Entry 7PAI (electron microscopy, 6.70 A resolution (low resolution: residue-level contacts below are approximate; hydrogen-bond / salt-bridge calls are withheld)); this record covers chains m and 3 of the 53 polymer chains in the assembly.

Chain m:
Molecule: 50S ribosomal protein L17
From: Mycoplasma pneumoniae M129
UniProtKB: Q59547 (RL17_MYCPN); residues 1-124 here = UniProt positions 1-124
Chain sequence (124 residues; each row starts with the number of its first residue):
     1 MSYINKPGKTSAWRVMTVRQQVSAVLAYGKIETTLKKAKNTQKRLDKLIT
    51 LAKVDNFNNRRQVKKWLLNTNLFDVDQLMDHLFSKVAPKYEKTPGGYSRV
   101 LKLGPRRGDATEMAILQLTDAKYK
Unresolved in the structure: 1, 121-124

Chain 3:
Molecule: 23S ribosomal RNA
From: Mycoplasma pneumoniae M129
Sequence (2907 nucleotides; numbered 1 to 2907; the number before each row is that of its first residue):
     1 UACAAUAAGUUACUAAGGGCUUAUGGUGGAUGCCUUGGCACUAAUAGGCG
    51 AUGAAGGACGUGUUAACCUGCGAUAAGCUUCGGGUAGGUGGUAAGAACCU
   101 CAGAUCCGGAGAUUUCCGAAUGGAGCAAUCCGGUAGUUGGAAACAGCUAU
   151 CAUUAAUUGAUGAAUAAAUAGUCAAUUAAAGCAAUACGUGGUGAAGUGAA
   201 ACAUCUCAGUAGCCACAGGAAAAGAAAACGAAUGUGAUUCCGUGUGUAGU
   251 GGCGAGCGAAAGCGGAACAGGCCAAACUUAUCAUUAGAUAGGGGUUGUAG
   301 GGCUUGCAAUGUGGACUUGAAAACGAUAGAAGAAGCUGUUGGAAAGCAGC
   351 GCGCAAAAGGGUGAUAGCCCCGUAUUUGAAAUUGUUUUCAUACCUAGCGA
   401 GAUCCCUGAGUAGCUCGGAAAACGUUAUUUUGAGUGAAUCUGCCCAGACC
   451 AUUGGGUAAGCCUAAAUACUAAUUAGUGACCGAUAGCGAAACAGUACCGU
   501 GAGGGAAAGGUGAAAAGAACCCAGAGAUGGGAGUGAAAUAGAUUCUGAAA
   551 CCAUAUGCCUACAACGUGUCAGAGCACAUUAAUGUGUGAUGGCGUGCGUU
   601 UUGAAGUAUGAGCCGGCGAGUUAUGAUAGCAAGCGUUAGUUAACCAGGAG
   651 AUGGGGAGCUGUAGCGAAAGCGAGUUUUAAAAGAGCGUUUGUUUGUUAUU
   701 AUAGACCCGAAACGGGUUGAGCUAGUCAUGAGCAGGUUGAAGGUUGAGUA
   751 ACAUCAACUGGAGGACCGAACCGACUCUCGUUGAAACGAUAGCGGAUGAC
   801 UUGUGAUUAGGGGUGAAAUUCCAAUCGAAAUCCGUGAUAGCUGGUUCUCG
   851 UCGAAAUAGCUUUAAGGCUAGCGUGAGAUCACAAAUAAGUGGAGGUAAAG
   901 CUACUGAAUGUAUGAUGGCGCCACCUAGGCGUACUGAAUACAAUUAAACU
   951 CUGAAUGCCAUUUAUUUUAUUCUCGCAGUCAGACAGUGGGGGAUAAGCUU
  1001 CAUUGUCAAGAGGGGAAGAGCCCAGAUCAUUAAAUAAGGUCCCCAAAAUA
  1051 UACUAAGUGGAAAAGGAUGUGAAAGUGCUAAAACAGCAAGGAUGUUGGCU
  1101 UAGAAGCAGCCAUCGUUUAAAGAGUGCGUAACAGCUCACUUGUCGAGUGU
  1151 UUUUGCGCCGAAGAUGUAACGGGGCUAAGUAUAUUACCGAAUUUAUGGAU
  1201 AAGAUUUAUAUCUUGUGGUAGACGAGCGUUGUAUUGGAGUUGAAGUCAAA
  1251 GCGUGAGCAUUGGUGGAUCCAAUACAAGUGAGAAUGCCGGCAUGAGUAAC
  1301 GCUUGGGAGUGAGAAUCUCCCAAACCGAUUGACUAAGGUUUCCUGGACCA
  1351 GGGUCGUCCUUCCAGGGUUAGUCUGGACCUAAGCUGAGGCUGAAAAGCGU
  1401 AGGCGAUGGACAACAGGUUAAUAUUCCUGUACUUACAGUUAGACUGAUGG
  1451 AGUGACAAAGAAGGUUUUCCACCCCCAUAAUUGGAUUUGGGGAUAAAUCA
  1501 UAAGGUGGUACAAUAGGCAAAUCCGUUGUGCAUAACAUUGAGUGAUGAUG
  1551 UCGAGUGAAUGAGUGAUCAAGUAGCGAAGGUGGUAUUAAUCAUGCUUUCA
  1601 AGAAAAGCUUCUAGGGUUAAUCUAGCUGUAACCAGUACCGAGAACGAACA
  1651 CACGUAGUCAAGGAGAGGAUCCUAAGGUUAGCGAGUGAACUAUAGCCAAG
  1701 GAACUCUGCAAAUUAACCCCGUAAGUUAGCGAGAAGGGGUGCUUAUGUAA
  1751 AAGUAAGCCGCAGUGAAGAACGAGGGGGGACUGUUUAACUAAAACACAAC
  1801 UCUAUGCCAAACCGUAAGGUGAUGUAUAUGGGGUGACACCUGCCCAGUGC
  1851 UGGAAGGUUAAAGAAGGAGGUUAGCGCAAGCGAAGCUUUUAACUGAAGCC
  1901 CCAGUGAACGGCGGCCGUAACUAUAACGGUCCUAAGGUAGCGAAAUUCCU
  1951 AGUCGGGUAAAUUCCGUCCCGCUUGAAUGGUGUAACCAUCUCUUGACUGU
  2001 CUCGGCUAUAGACUCGGUGAAAUCCAGGUACGGGUGAAGACACCCGUUAG
  2051 GCGCAACGGGACGGAAAGACCCCGUGAAGCUUUACUGUAGCUUAAUAUUG
  2101 AUCAGGACAUUAUCAUGUAGAGAAUAGGUAGGAGCAAUCGAUGCAAGUUC
  2151 GCUAGGACUUGUUGAUGCGAAAGGUGGAAUACUACCCUUGGUUGUGUGCU
  2201 GUUCUAAUUGGUAACUGUUAUCCAGUUUCAAGACAGUGUUAGGUGGGCAG
  2251 UUUGACUGGGGCGGUCGCCUCCUAAAAGGUAACGGAGGCGUACAAAGGUA
  2301 CCUUCAGUACGGUUGGAAAUCGUAUGUAGAGUGUAAUGGUGUAAGGGUGC
  2351 UUGACUGUGAGACAUACAGGUCGAACAGGUGAGAAAUCAGGUCAUAGUGA
  2401 UCCGGUGGUCCAGUAUGGAAUGGCCAUCGCUCAACGGAUAAAAGCUACUC
  2451 CGGGGAUAACAGGCUGAUACUGCCCAAGAGUUCAUAUCGACGGCAGUGUU
  2501 UGGCACCUCGAUGUCGACUCAUCUCAUCCUCGAGCUGAAGCAGGUUCGAA
  2551 GGGUUCGGCUGUUCGCCGAUUAAAGAGAUACGUGAGUUGGGUUCAAACCG
  2601 UCGUGAGACAGGUUGGUCCCUAUCUAUUGUGCCCGUAGGAAGAUUGAAGA
  2651 GUGUUGCUUCUAGUACGAGAGGACCGAAGCGAGGACACCUCUUAUGCUCC
  2701 AGUUGUAGCGCCAGCUGCACCGCUGGGUAGUAACGUGUCUAUUAGAUAAA
  2751 CGCUGAAAGCAUCUAAGUGUGAAACUAUCUCAAAGAUUAAUCUUCCCAUU
  2801 UCGCAAGAAAGUAAGAGCCGUCAAAGACGAUGACGUUGAUAGGUUACAGG
  2851 UGUAAGCAUAGUGAUAUGUUGAGCUGAGUAAUACUAAUUGCUCGAGGACU
  2901 UAUUGGA
Unresolved in the structure: 1-7, 923-927, 1560-1569, 2901-2907

How chain m and chain 3 interact:
Contacting residue pairs (99):
  Ser2(m) with A2010(3); G2011(3)
  Tyr3(m) with C779(3); A784(3); A1652(3)
  Asn5(m) with U1303(3); A2010(3)
  Lys6(m) with C1302(3); U1303(3); A2010(3); G2011(3)
  Gly8(m) with U2009(3); A2010(3)
  Lys9(m) with U2009(3); A2010(3)
  Ser11(m) with C2697(3); U2698(3)
  Ala12(m) with C2718(3)
  Trp13(m) with U1304(3)
  Arg14(m) with U2009(3); U2698(3)
  Val15(m) with U2698(3)
  Met16(m) with A1323(3); A1324(3)
  Arg19(m) with U2716(3); G2717(3)
  Gln20(m) with G1305(3); A1322(3)
  Gln21(m) with G1305(3)
  Ala24(m) with G1306(3)
  Tyr28(m) with G1307(3)
  Lys30(m) with G1307(3); A1308(3)
  Ile31(m) with G1306(3); G1307(3)
  Glu32(m) with G1306(3); G1307(3)
  Thr33(m) with G1306(3)
  Thr34(m) with A1684(3)
  Lys36(m) with G1685(3); U1686(3)
  Lys37(m) with G1305(3)
  Lys39(m) with C2822(3)
  Asn40(m) with U2698(3)
  Lys43(m) with G2842(3); G2843(3)
  Asp46(m) with G2843(3); U2844(3)
  Lys47(m) with U2844(3); G2876(3)
  Thr50(m) with U2844(3); U2845(3)
  Phe57(m) with A2855(3); G2856(3)
  Asn58(m) with A2854(3); A2855(3)
  Arg60(m) with U1482(3)
  Arg61(m) with U1482(3); A2713(3); G2714(3); A2855(3); G2856(3)
  Lys64(m) with U1482(3)
  Lys65(m) with C2715(3)
  Leu68(m) with A1322(3); A1323(3)
  Asn69(m) with C1321(3); A1322(3)
  Thr70(m) with C1321(3)
  Asn71(m) with G1306(3); G1307(3); C1320(3); C1321(3)
  Thr93(m) with C2884(3)
  Pro94(m) with G2843(3); C2884(3)
  Gly95(m) with G2843(3); U2844(3); C2884(3)
  Gly96(m) with G2843(3); C2884(3); U2885(3)
  Tyr97(m) with U2844(3)
  Ser98(m) with U2885(3)
  Arg99(m) with U2885(3); A2886(3)
  Leu101(m) with A2886(3); A2887(3)
  Lys102(m) with G2820(3)
  Arg106(m) with A1315(3)
  Arg107(m) with G1313(3); A1314(3); C1355(3)
  Gly108(m) with G2016(3)
  Asp109(m) with A1315(3); G1683(3); G2016(3)
  Ala110(m) with G2016(3)
  Thr111(m) with A1684(3)
Also at the interface, not in a pair above, chain m (61 interface residues in all): Ile4, Pro7, Thr10, Arg44, Val100, Glu112
Also at the interface, not in a pair above, chain 3 (59 interface residues in all): U1316, G1356, G1483, G1687, A1692, A2008, C2015, G2017, U2821

Overview:
61 residues of chain m and 59 residues of chain 3 are in contact.
Here chain m is 50S ribosomal protein L17 and chain 3 is 23S ribosomal RNA, both from Mycoplasma pneumoniae
M129. Entry 7PAI (70S ribosome with P-site tRNA in Mycoplasma pneumoniae cells) was determined by electron
microscopy (same publication as 7OOC, 7OOD, 7P6Z, 7PAH, 7PAJ, 7PAK and 23 further entries).
